4L9L - chains C and B of the 3 polymer chains in the assembly; structure by X-ray diffraction, 3.40 A resolution.

== Chain C ==
Molecule: Beta-2-microglobulin, MHC class I-related protein
From: Bos taurus
Reference sequence: chimeric construct of C1ITJ8, P01888: residues 114-390 from C1ITJ8 (C1ITJ8_BOVIN) positions 19-295 (UniProt number = residue number - 95); residues 1-98 from P01888 positions 21-118 (UniProt number = residue number + 20)
Sequence (392 residues; numbered 1 to 392; the number before each row is that of its first residue):
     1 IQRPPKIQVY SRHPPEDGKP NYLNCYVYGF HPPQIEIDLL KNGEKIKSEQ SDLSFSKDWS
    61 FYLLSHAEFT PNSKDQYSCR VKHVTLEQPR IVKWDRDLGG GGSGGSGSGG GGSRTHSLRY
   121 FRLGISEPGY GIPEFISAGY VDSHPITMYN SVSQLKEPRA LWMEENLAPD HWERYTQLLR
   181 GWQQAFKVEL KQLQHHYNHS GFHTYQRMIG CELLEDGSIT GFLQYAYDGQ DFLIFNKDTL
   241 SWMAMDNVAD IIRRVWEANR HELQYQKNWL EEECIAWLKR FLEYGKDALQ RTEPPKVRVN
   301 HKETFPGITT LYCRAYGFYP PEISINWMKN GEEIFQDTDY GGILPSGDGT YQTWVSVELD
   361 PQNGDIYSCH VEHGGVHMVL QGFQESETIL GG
Disordered / not traced: 16-21, 27, 37-48, 68-77, 97-113, 151-152, 303-308, 360-361, 386-392
Differences from the reference sequence: linker (99-113)
Modified positions: Lys156 (N~6~-[(2-amino-4-oxo-3,4-dihydropteridin-6-yl)methyl]-D-lysine; KFP)
Disulfides: Cys25-Cys79, Cys211-Cys274, Cys313-Cys369
Curated features (UniProtKB/Swiss-Prot):
  - region: Glu385 to Leu390 (Connecting peptide)
  - binding site (8-(9H-purin-6-yl)-2-oxa-8-azabicyclo[3.3.1]nona-3,6-diene-4,6-dicarbaldehyde): Tyr120, Arg122, His171, Arg207
  - binding site (5-(2-oxoethylideneamino)-6-(D-ribitylamino)uracil): Arg122, Ser137, Arg207, Tyr265, Gln266
  - binding site (5-(2-oxopropylideneamino)-6-(D-ribitylamino)uracil): Arg122, Ser137, Arg207, Tyr265, Gln266
  - binding site (7-hydroxy-6-methyl-8-(1-D-ribityl)lumazine): Arg122, Ser137, Arg207, Tyr265, Gln266
  - glycosylation: Asn198 (N-linked (GlcNAc...) asparagine)

== Chain B ==
Molecule: Human MAIT TCR beta chain
From: Homo sapiens
Notes: engineered mutation(s): S179C
Sequence (252 residues; each row starts with the number of its first residue; note: 10 numbers in that range are skipped by the numbering (no residue carries them; nothing is unmodelled there); numbers below 1 keep their minus sign (Met-1 is residue -1)):
    -1 MANAGVTQTP KFRVLKTGQS MTLLCAQDMN HEYMYWYRQD PGMGLRLIHY SVGEGTTAKG
    59 EVPDGYNVSR LKKQNFLLGL ESAAPSQTSV YFCASSYPPD GGNTIYFGEG SWLT
   123 VVEDLKNVFP PEVAVFEPSE AEISHTQKAT LVCLATGFYP DHVELSWWVN GKEVHSGVCT
   183 DPQPLKEQPA LNDSRYALSS RLRVSATFWQ NPRNHFRCQV QFYGLSENDE WTQDRAKPVT
   243 QIVSAEAWGR ADSAAALE
Disordered / not traced: -1 to 1, 124-126, 254-260
Disulfides: Cys23-Cys91, Cys155-Cys220
From the paper describing this entry:
  - specificity-determining residues: Glu30, Tyr31

== How chain C and chain B interact ==
Contacting residue pairs (18; chain C residue first):
  Arg174(C) with Tyr48(B)
  Gln177(C) with Tyr48(B); Val50(B); Thr54(B); Ala56(B)
  Leu178(C) with Tyr31(B); Pro97(B), hydrophobic
  Arg180(C) with Thr54(B), hydrogen bond
  Gly181(C) with Glu30(B); Val50(B)
  Trp182(C) with Asp98(B), hydrogen bond
  Gln184(C) with Glu30(B); Lys71(B)
  Ala185(C) with Glu30(B)
  His261(C) with Gly100(B), hydrogen bond (backbone-backbone)
  Glu262(C) with Gly99(B)
  Tyr265(C) with Gly99(B); Gly100(B)
Other interface residues (no listed pair), chain B (13 interface residues in all): Thr55, Pro96
From the paper, about this interface:
  - interface residues, chain B: Glu30(B), Tyr31(B), Tyr48(B), Val50(B), Thr54(B), Thr55(B)

== Summary ==
Chain C and chain B form an interface of 11 and 13 residues respectively, with 3 hydrogen bonds. Polar pairs
include Arg180(C)-Thr54(B), Trp182(C)-Asp98(B) and His261(C)-Gly100(B). The paper reports interface residues
Glu30(B), Tyr31(B) and Tyr48(B) among others; specificity determinants Glu30(B) and Tyr31(B).
Chain C is Beta-2-microglobulin, MHC class I-related protein (Bos taurus) and chain B is Human MAIT TCR beta
chain (Homo sapiens); the structure, Crystal structure of a human Valpha7.2/Vbeta13.2 MAIT TCR in complex with
bovine MR1, was determined by X-ray diffraction together with 4L8S and 4LCC from the same study.
